PDB entry 6JJK | X-ray diffraction, 3.60 A resolution | chains E and Q of the 18 polymer chains in the assembly

Chain E:
Name: Periplasmic serine endoprotease DegP
Source organism: Escherichia coli K-12
Notes: EC 3.4.21.107
UniProtKB: P0C0V0 (DEGP_ECOLI); residues 9-448 here correspond to UniProt positions 35-474 (UniProt number = residue number + 26)
Chain sequence (440 residues; numbered 9 to 448; the number before each row is that of its first residue):
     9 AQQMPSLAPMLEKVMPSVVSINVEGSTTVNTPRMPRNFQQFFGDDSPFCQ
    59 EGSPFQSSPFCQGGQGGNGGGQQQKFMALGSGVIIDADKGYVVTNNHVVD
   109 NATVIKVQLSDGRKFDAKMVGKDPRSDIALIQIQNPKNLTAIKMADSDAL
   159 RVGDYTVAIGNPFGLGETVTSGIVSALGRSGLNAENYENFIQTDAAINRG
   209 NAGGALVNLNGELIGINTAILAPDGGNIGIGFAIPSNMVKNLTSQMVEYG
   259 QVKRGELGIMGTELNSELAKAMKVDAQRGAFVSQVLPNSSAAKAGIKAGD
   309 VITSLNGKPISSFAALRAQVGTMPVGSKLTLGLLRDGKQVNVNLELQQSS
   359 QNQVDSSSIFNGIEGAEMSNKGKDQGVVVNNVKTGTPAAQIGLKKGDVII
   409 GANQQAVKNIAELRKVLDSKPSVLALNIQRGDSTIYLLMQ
Unresolved in the structure: 9-10, 36-81, 360-363
Construct notes: engineered mutation A210 (Ser236 in P0C0V0)
UniProt features mapped onto this chain:
  - active site (Charge relay system): H105, D135
  - binding site (substrate): E32, H105, D135, T226 to A230, L265 to G269

Chain Q:
Name: Cys-tyr-tyr-lys-ile
Chain sequence (5 residues; row label = number of the first residue in the row):
   471 CYYKI

Chain E / chain Q interface:
Residue-residue contacts (21):
  A192(E) - Y473(Q)  hydrogen bond (backbone-side chain)
  E193(E) - Y473(Q)
  E264(E) - I475(Q)
  L265(E) - I475(Q)  hydrogen bond (backbone-backbone)
  G266(E) - I475(Q)  hydrogen bond (backbone-backbone)
  I267(E) - Y473(Q)
  I267(E) - K474(Q)
  I267(E) - I475(Q)  hydrogen bond (backbone-backbone)
  M268(E) - Y472(Q)  hydrophobic
  M268(E) - Y473(Q)
  M268(E) - K474(Q)
  G269(E) - Y472(Q)
  G269(E) - Y473(Q)  hydrogen bond (backbone-backbone)
  T270(E) - C471(Q)
  S291(E) - Y472(Q)
  F321(E) - Y473(Q)  hydrophobic
  F321(E) - I475(Q)  hydrophobic
  R325(E) - Y473(Q)
  R325(E) - K474(Q)
  R325(E) - I475(Q)
  V328(E) - I475(Q)  hydrophobic

Overview:
13 residues of chain E face 5 of chain Q across their interface; the contacts include 5 hydrogen bonds. Polar
contacts include A192(E)-Y473(Q), L265(E)-I475(Q) and G266(E)-I475(Q). Curated annotation (UniProt) lists
active-site residues H105(E) and D135(E) and 13 substrate-binding residues on chain E.
Chain E is Periplasmic serine endoprotease DegP (Escherichia coli K-12) and chain Q is Cys-tyr-tyr-lys-ile;
the structure, Crystal structure of the DegP dodecamer with a modulator, was determined by X-ray diffraction,
deposited together with 6JJL and 6JJO.
